Entry 2GO5 (electron microscopy, 7.40 A resolution (low resolution: residue-level contacts below are approximate; hydrogen-bond / salt-bridge calls are withheld)); this record covers chains 1 and 2 of the 9 polymer chains in the assembly.

# Chain 1
Protein: Signal recognition particle receptor alpha subunit (SR a)
From: Homo sapiens
UniProtKB: P08240 (SRPR_HUMAN); residues 3-176 here = UniProt positions 3-176
Sequence (185 residues; numbered -8 to 176; the number before each row is that of its first residue; numbers below 1 keep their minus sign (Met-8 is residue -8)):
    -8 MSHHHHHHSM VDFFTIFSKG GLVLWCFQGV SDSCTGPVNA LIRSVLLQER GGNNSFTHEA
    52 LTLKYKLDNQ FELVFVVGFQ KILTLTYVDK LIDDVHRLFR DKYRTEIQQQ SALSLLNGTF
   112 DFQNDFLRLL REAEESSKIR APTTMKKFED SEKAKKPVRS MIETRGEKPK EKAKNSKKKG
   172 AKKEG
Unresolved in the structure: -8 to -2, 41-47, 131-176
Sequence notes: cloning artifact (-8 to -7, 0-2); expression tag (-6 to -1)
Disulfide bonds: Cys17-Cys25

# Chain 2
Protein: Signal recognition particle receptor beta subunit (SR b)
From: Mus musculus
UniProtKB: P47758 (SRPRB_MOUSE); residues 58-269 here = UniProt positions 58-269
Sequence (214 residues; numbered 56 to 269; the number before each row is that of its first residue):
    56 MARKSSQRAV LFVGLCDSGK TLLFVRLLTG QYRDTQTSIT DSSAIYKVNN NRGNSLTLID
   116 LPGHESLRFQ LLDRFKSSAR AVVFVVDSAA FQREVKDVAE FLYQVLIDSM ALKNSPSLLI
   176 ACNKQDIAMA KSAKLIQQQL EKELNTLRVT RSAAPSTLDS SSTAPAQLGK KGKEFEFSQL
   236 PLKVEFLECS AKGGRGDTGS ADIQDLEKWL AKIA
Unresolved in the structure: 56-62, 208-219, 248-254
Sequence notes: initiating methionine (56); cloning artifact (57)
Curated features (UniProtKB/Swiss-Prot):
  - binding site (GTP): Gly69 to Leu77, Thr90 to Ser93, Gly118, Asn178 to Asp181, Ala246
  - modified residue: Ser110 (Phosphoserine), Thr212 (Phosphothreonine)
From the paper describing this entry:
  - mutagenesis - H119A: abolished catalytic activity (citing earlier work)

# How chain 1 and chain 2 interact
Residue-residue contacts (37; chain 1 residue first):
  Phe8(1) - Gln91(2)
  Lys10(1) - Ser93(2)
  Lys10(1) - Ile94(2)
  Lys10(1) - Thr95(2)
  Gly11(1) - Thr76(2)
  Gly11(1) - Ser93(2)
  Gly11(1) - Thr95(2)
  Gly11(1) - Asp115(2)
  Gly12(1) - Thr90(2)
  Gly12(1) - Gln91(2)
  Gly12(1) - Ser93(2)
  Val14(1) - Asp89(2)
  Val14(1) - Thr90(2)
  Val14(1) - Gln91(2)
  Val29(1) - Gln91(2)
  Asn30(1) - Gln91(2)
  Asn30(1) - Thr92(2)
  Ile33(1) - Ile94(2)
  Arg34(1) - Cys71(2)
  Arg34(1) - Asp72(2)
  Arg34(1) - Thr92(2)
  Leu37(1) - Ile94(2)
  Leu38(1) - His119(2)
  Leu38(1) - Leu122(2)
  Glu63(1) - Thr95(2)
  Gln101(1) - Ser98(2)
  Ser102(1) - Ser98(2)
  Ser102(1) - Ala99(2)
  Ala103(1) - Phe79(2)
  Ala103(1) - Ser98(2)
  Ala103(1) - Ala99(2)
  Leu104(1) - Leu83(2)
  Leu104(1) - Ile100(2)
  Leu107(1) - Val80(2)
  Leu107(1) - Leu83(2)
  Leu107(1) - Thr84(2)
  Leu107(1) - Arg88(2)
Interface residues without a listed pair, chain 1 (20 interface residues in all): Leu13, Gln39, Val65
Interface residues without a listed pair, chain 2 (24 interface residues in all): Asp96, Ser97, Ser121

# Summary
Chain 1 and chain 2 form an interface of 20 and 24 residues respectively. Curated annotation (UniProt) lists
19 GTP-binding residues on chain 2. From the paper: H119A of chain 2 abolishes catalytic activity.
Here chain 1 is Signal recognition particle receptor alpha subunit (SR a) (Homo sapiens) and chain 2 is Signal
recognition particle receptor beta subunit (SR b) (Mus musculus). Entry 2GO5 (Structure of signal recognition
particle receptor (SR) in complex with signal recognition particle (SRP) and ribosome ...) was determined by
electron microscopy.
